2WZF - chain A; structure by X-ray diffraction, 2.10 A resolution.

# Chain A
Name: Glucosyltransferase
From: Legionella pneumophila
UniProt: Q5ZVS2 (Q5ZVS2_LEGPH); residues 1-525 here = UniProt positions 1-525
Chain sequence (525 residues; numbered 1 to 525; the number before each row is that of its first residue):
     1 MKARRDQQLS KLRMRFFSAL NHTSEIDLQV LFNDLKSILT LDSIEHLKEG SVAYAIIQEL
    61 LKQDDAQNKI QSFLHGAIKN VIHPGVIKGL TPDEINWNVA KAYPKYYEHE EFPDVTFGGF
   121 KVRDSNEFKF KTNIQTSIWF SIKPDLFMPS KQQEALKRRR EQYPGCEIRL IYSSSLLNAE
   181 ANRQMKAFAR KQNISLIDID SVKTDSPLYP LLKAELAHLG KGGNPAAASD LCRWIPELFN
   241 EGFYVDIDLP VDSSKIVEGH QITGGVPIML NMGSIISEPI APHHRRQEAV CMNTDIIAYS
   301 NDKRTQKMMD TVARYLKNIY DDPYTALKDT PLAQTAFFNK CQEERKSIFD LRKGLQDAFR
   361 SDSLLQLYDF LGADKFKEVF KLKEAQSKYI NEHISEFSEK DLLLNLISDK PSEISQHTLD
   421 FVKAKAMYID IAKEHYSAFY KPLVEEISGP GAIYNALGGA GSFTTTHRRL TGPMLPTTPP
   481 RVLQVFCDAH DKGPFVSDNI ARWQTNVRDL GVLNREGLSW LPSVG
Disordered / not traced: 1-8, 524-525
Bound ions: Mn2+: Asp246 (together with UDP)
Small-molecule neighbours:
  - beta-D-glucopyranose (BGC): Ala226, Asp230, Arg233, Asp246, Asn293, Thr294, Asp295, Val444, Glu445, Gly449, Pro450, Asn499, Trp520
  - UDP (uridine-5'-diphosphate): Ile138, Trp139, Phe140, Ile142, Pro225, Ala226, Ser229, Arg233, Tyr244, Asp246, Ile247, Asp248, Asn499, Asn514, Gly517, Leu518, Ser519, Trp520
Reported in the primary citation:
  - binding site for UDP: Ile138, Trp139, Phe140, Ile142, Pro225, Ile247, Asn499, Asn514, Leu518, Ser519, Trp520
  - mutagenesis - N293A, E445A, E446A, Y454A, N499A, S519A: unchanged binding to UDP-glucose
  - mutagenesis - D248A, E445A, E446A, S519A: unchanged catalytic activity
  - Mn2+ coordination: Asp246
  - mutagenesis - D246A/D248A, D248A: decreased binding to UDP-glucose
  - mutagenesis - D246A: decreased catalytic activity
  - mutagenesis - D246A/D248A, N293A, N499A: abolished catalytic activity
  - binding site for beta-D-glucopyranose: Asp230, Arg233, Asn293
  - catalytic residues: Asn293, Asn499
  - mutagenesis - Y454A: decreased catalytic activity on hEF1A
  - conformationally variable residues (order/disorder transition): Asp509 to Trp520

# In short
Ligands of chain A: UDP and beta-D-glucopyranose. The paper reports catalytic residues Asn293 and Asn499;
D246A/D248A, N293A and N499A abolish catalytic activity; 9 substitutions were tested in all.
Chain A is Glucosyltransferase (Legionella pneumophila); the structure, Legionella pneumophila
glucosyltransferase crystal structure, was determined by X-ray diffraction together with 2WZG from the same
study.
